PDB entry 3ERC | X-ray diffraction, 3.21 A resolution | chains A and D of the 4 polymer chains in the assembly

Chain A:
Protein: Cap-specific mRNA (nucleoside-2'-O-)-methyltransferase
Source organism: vaccinia virus WR
Notes: EC 2.1.1.57
Reference sequence: P07617 (PAP2_VACCV); numbering as in UniProt (aligned over 1-297)
Chain sequence (297 residues; row label = number of the first residue in the row):
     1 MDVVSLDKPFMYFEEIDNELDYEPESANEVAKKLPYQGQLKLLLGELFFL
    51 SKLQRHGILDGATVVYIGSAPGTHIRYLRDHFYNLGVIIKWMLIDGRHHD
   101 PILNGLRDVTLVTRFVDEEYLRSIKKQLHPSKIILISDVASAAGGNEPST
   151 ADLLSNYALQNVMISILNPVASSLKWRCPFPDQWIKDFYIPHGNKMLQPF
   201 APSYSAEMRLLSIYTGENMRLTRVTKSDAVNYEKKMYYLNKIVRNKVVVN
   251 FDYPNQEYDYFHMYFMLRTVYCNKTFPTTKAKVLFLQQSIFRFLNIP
Disordered / not traced: 27-32, 142-144
Differences from the reference sequence: engineered mutation A140 (Arg in P07617), A142 (Lys in P07617), A143 (Arg in P07617)
Curated features (UniProtKB/Swiss-Prot):
  - active site: K175 (For methyltransferase activity)
  - binding site (mRNA): Y22, R177 to F180, D182, S205 to E207, E233
  - binding site (S-adenosyl-L-methionine): Q39, Y66, G68, G72, D95, R97, V116, D138

Chain D:
Protein: Poly(A) polymerase catalytic subunit
Source organism: vaccinia virus WR
Notes: EC 2.7.7.19
Reference sequence: P23371 (PAP1_VACCV); residues 1-479 here = UniProt positions 1-479
Chain sequence (479 residues; each row starts with the number of its first residue):
     1 MNRNPDQNTLPNITLKIIETYLGRVPSVNEYHMLKSQARNIQKITVFNKD
    51 IFVSLVKKNKKRFFSDVNTSASEIKDRILSYFSKQTQTYNIGKLFTIIEL
   101 QSVLVTTYTDILGVLTIKAPNVISSKISYNVTSMEELARDMLNSMNVAVI
   151 DKAKVMGRHNVSSLVKNVNKLMEEYLRRHNKSCICYGSYSLYLINPNIRY
   201 GDIDILQTNSRTFLIDLAFLIKFITGNNIILSKIPYLRNYMVIKDENDNH
   251 IIDSFNIRQDTMNVVPKIFIDNIYIVDPTFQLLNMIKMFSQIDRLEDLSK
   301 DPEKFNARMATMLEYVRYTHGIVFDGKRNNMPMKCIIDENNRIVTVTTKD
   351 YFSFKKCLVYLDENVLSSDILDLNADTSCDFESVTNSVYLIHDNIMYTYF
   401 SNTILLSDKGKVHEISARGLCAHILLYQMLTSGEYKQCLSDLLNSMMNRD
   451 KIPIYSHTERDKKPGRHGFINIEKDIIVF
Disordered / not traced: 1-11, 118-129, 150-160
Differences from the reference sequence: engineered mutation S36 (Leu in P23371)
Curated features (UniProtKB/Swiss-Prot):
  - active site: D202, D204
  - binding site (Ca(2+)): D202, D204, D253
Ion coordination: Ca2+ site 1: D202, D204, D253 (shared with 1 residue of chain E); Ca2+ site 2: D202, D204 (together with 3'-deoxyadenosine-5'-triphosphate)
Residues lining bound ligands:
  - 3'-deoxyadenosine-5'-triphosphate (3AT): Y186, G187, S188, R199, Y200, G201, D202, D204, Q281, N284, M285, K287, M288, R294, K304, R308, V384, N386, S401, N402
  - uridine-5'-monophosphate (U5P): N90, G92, K93, T96, D475, I476, I477
What the authors report for this chain:
  - Ca2+ coordination: D202, D204
  - catalytic residues: D202, D204, D253
  - mutagenesis - I51V, F52A, K58S: unchanged catalytic activity
  - mutagenesis - F47A, N48A, L55V, T109V: decreased catalytic activity
  - mutagenesis - T116V: abolished expression
  - binding site for uridine-5'-monophosphate: I477
  - binding site for the 5-nt RNA strand: F47, N48, F52, K58, T109, G113, T116

How chain A and chain D interact:
Pairs across the interface - 63 pairs, chain A then chain D:
  Y12(A) with N374(D); D376(D), hydrogen bond
  F48(A) with D376(D)
  K52(A) with L371(D); A375(D), hydrogen bond (side chain-backbone); D376(D)
  R55(A) with D376(D), hydrogen bond (side chain-backbone); S378(D), hydrogen bond (side chain-backbone); D380(D); V388(D)
  H56(A) with S367(D); I370(D); S378(D); V388(D)
  G57(A) with R238(D), hydrogen bond (backbone-side chain)
  I58(A) with R238(D)
  D60(A) with K233(D), salt bridge; L237(D); R238(D), salt bridge; N239(D), hydrogen bond (side chain-backbone)
  G61(A) with K233(D); F479(D)
  Y83(A) with E99(D), hydrogen bond; R211(D), hydrogen bond
  G86(A) with R211(D)
  I88(A) with R211(D); F479(D), hydrophobic
  N104(A) with H32(D), hydrogen bond
  G105(A) with M33(D); S36(D); F95(D)
  R107(A) with E99(D), salt bridge; I477(D)
  Q127(A) with R466(D), hydrogen bond (backbone-side chain)
  L128(A) with R466(D), hydrogen bond (backbone-side chain)
  H129(A) with R466(D), hydrogen bond (backbone-side chain)
  P130(A) with G465(D), hydrogen bond (backbone-backbone); R466(D)
  S131(A) with G465(D); R466(D), hydrogen bond
  K132(A) with R238(D); P464(D); G465(D)
  H192(A) with D372(D)
  N194(A) with L371(D); N374(D)
  L211(A) with L371(D)
  I213(A) with N364(D); S367(D); S368(D)
  Y214(A) with N364(D), hydrogen bond (backbone-side chain)
  T215(A) with N364(D), hydrogen bond (backbone-side chain)
  R220(A) with S368(D)
  R268(A) with T377(D)
  T269(A) with D376(D); T377(D)
  Y271(A) with R258(D); D260(D); D380(D)
  C272(A) with D260(D)
  N273(A) with R258(D); Q259(D), hydrogen bond (side chain-backbone); D260(D)
Also at the interface, not in a pair above, chain A (39 interface residues in all): M11, E15, Q54, T63, K90, G216
Also at the interface, not in a pair above, chain D (35 interface residues in all): Q37, T96, N256, E363

In short:
39 residues of chain A face 35 of chain D across their interface, with 17 hydrogen bonds and 3 salt bridges.
Polar pairs include D60(A)-K233(D), D60(A)-R238(D) and R107(A)-E99(D). From the paper: catalytic residues
D202(D), D204(D) and D253(D); F47A, N48A and L55V of chain D, among others, reduce catalytic activity; 8
substitutions were tested in all.
Chain A is Cap-specific mRNA (nucleoside-2'-O-)-methyltransferase and chain D is Poly(A) polymerase catalytic
subunit, both from vaccinia virus WR; the structure, Crystal structure of the heterodimeric vaccinia virus
mRNA polyadenylate polymerase with three fragments of RNA and ..., was determined by X-ray diffraction,
deposited together with 3ER8 and 3ER9.
